PDB entry 9JCP | electron microscopy, 2.55 A resolution | chains B and N of the 5 polymer chains in the assembly

== Chain B ==
Name: Guanine nucleotide-binding protein G(I)/G(S)/G(T) subunit beta-1
From: Homo sapiens
Reference sequence: P62873 (GBB1_HUMAN); residues 7-345 here correspond to UniProt positions 2-340 (UniProt number = residue number - 5)
Amino-acid sequence (518 residues; numbered 1 to 518; the number before each row is that of its first residue):
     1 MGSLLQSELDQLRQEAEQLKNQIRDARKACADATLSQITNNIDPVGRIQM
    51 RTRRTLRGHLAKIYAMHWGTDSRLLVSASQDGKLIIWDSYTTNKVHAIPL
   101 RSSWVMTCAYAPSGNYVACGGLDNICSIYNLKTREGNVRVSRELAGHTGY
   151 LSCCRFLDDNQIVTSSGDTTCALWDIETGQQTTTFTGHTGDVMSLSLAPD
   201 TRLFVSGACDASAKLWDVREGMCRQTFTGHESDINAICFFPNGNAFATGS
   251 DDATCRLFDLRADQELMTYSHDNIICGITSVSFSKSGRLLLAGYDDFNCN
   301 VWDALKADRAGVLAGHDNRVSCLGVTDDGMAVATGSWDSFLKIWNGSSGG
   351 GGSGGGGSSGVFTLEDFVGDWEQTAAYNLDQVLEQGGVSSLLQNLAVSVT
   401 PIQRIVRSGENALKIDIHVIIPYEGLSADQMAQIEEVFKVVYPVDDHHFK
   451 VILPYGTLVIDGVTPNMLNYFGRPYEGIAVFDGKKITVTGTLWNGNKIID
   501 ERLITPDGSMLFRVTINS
Disordered / not traced: 1-9, 346-518
Construct notes: initiating methionine (1); expression tag (2-6)
UniProt features mapped onto this chain:
  - modified residue: Ser-7 (N-acetylserine), His-271 (Phosphohistidine)

== Chain N ==
Name: Nanobody 35
From: Lama glama
Notes: antibody fragment or engineered binder
Amino-acid sequence (128 residues; row label = number of the first residue in the row):
     1 QVQLQESGGGLVQPGGSLRLSCAASGFTFSNYKMNWVRQAPGKGLEWVSD
    51 ISQSGASISYTGSVKGRFTISRDNAKNTLYLQMNSLKPEDTAVYYCARCP
   101 APFTRDCFDVTSTTYAYRGQGTQVTVSS
Disordered / not traced: 127-128
Disulfide bonds: Cys-22/Cys-96, Cys-99/Cys-107

== How chain B and chain N interact ==
Pairs across the interface (19):
  Arg-13(B) with Gln-120(N)
  Arg-24(B) with Gln-1(N)
  Thr-189(B) with Thr-114(N)
  Cys-209(B) with Tyr-117(N), hydrogen bond (backbone-side chain)
  Asp-210(B) with Ala-116(N); Tyr-117(N)
  Ala-211(B) with Tyr-117(N), hydrogen bond (backbone-side chain)
  Thr-228(B) with Gln-1(N)
  His-230(B) with Val-2(N)
  Glu-231(B) with Val-2(N); Gly-26(N); Phe-27(N); Tyr-32(N); Arg-98(N), hydrogen bond (backbone-side chain)
  Ser-232(B) with Pro-100(N), hydrogen bond (side chain-backbone); Tyr-117(N), hydrogen bond (backbone-side chain)
  Asp-233(B) with Tyr-117(N), hydrogen bond
  Asp-251(B) with Pro-102(N)
  Ile-275(B) with Phe-103(N)
Interface residues without a listed pair, chain B (16 interface residues in all): Lys-20, Arg-27, Asp-252
Interface residues without a listed pair, chain N (16 interface residues in all): Gln-3, Thr-28, Ala-101

== Summary ==
The chain B/chain N interface involves 16 residues from each chain; the contacts include 6 hydrogen bonds.
Among the polar pairs are Cys-209(B)/Tyr-117(N), Ala-211(B)/Tyr-117(N) and Glu-231(B)/Arg-98(N).
Chain B is Guanine nucleotide-binding protein G(I)/G(S)/G(T) subunit beta-1 (Homo sapiens) and chain N is
Nanobody 35 (Lama glama); the structure, Cryo-EM structure of the proton-sensing GPCR (GPR4)-Gq protein
complex at pH 7.4, was determined by electron microscopy, deposited together with 9JCO and 9JCQ.
